Entry 6O2E (X-ray diffraction, 1.90 A resolution); this record covers chain A.

[Chain A]
Name: General control protein GCN4
Reference sequence: P03069 (GCN4_YEAST); residues 1-31 here correspond to UniProt positions 249-279 (UniProt number = residue number + 248)
Chain sequence (32 residues; row label = number of the first residue in the row; numbering starts at 0):
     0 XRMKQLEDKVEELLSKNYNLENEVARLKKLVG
Differences from the reference sequence: acetylation (0); engineered mutation N18 (His266 in P03069)
Modified residues: ACE (acetyl group) at position 0
From the paper describing this entry:
  - contacts within the chain: E22-R25
  - mutagenesis - E22A/R25A: decreased stability

[Overview]
The paper reports that E22A/R25A reduce stability; contacts within the chain involving E22 and R25.
Chain A is General control protein GCN4; the structure, GCN4 with asparagine at position 18, was determined by
X-ray diffraction together with 6O2F from the same study.
